6GR0 - chain A; structure by X-ray diffraction, 2.50 A resolution.

# Chain A
Molecule: Neutrophil gelatinase-associated lipocalin
From: Homo sapiens
Reference sequence: P80188 (NGAL_HUMAN); residues 5-178 here correspond to UniProt positions 25-198 (UniProt number = residue number + 20)
Chain sequence (174 residues; each row starts with the number of its first residue):
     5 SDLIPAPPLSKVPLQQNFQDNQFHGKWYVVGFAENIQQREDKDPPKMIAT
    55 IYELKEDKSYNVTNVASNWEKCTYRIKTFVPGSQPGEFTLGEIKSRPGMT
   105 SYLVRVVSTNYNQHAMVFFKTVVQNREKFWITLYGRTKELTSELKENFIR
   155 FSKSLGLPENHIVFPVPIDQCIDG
Unresolved in the structure: 5
Construct notes: engineered mutation His28 (Gln48 in P80188), Phe36 (Leu56 in P80188), Glu38 (Gly58 in P80188), Ile40 (Ala60 in P80188), Gln41 (Ile61 in P80188), Gln42 (Leu62 in P80188), Pro49 (Gln69 in P80188), Ile52 (Tyr72 in P80188), Asn68 (Ser88 in P80188), Ala70 (Leu90 in P80188), Ser71 (Phe91 in P80188), Asn72 (Arg92 in P80188), Trp73 (Lys93 in P80188), Glu74 (Lys94 in P80188), Thr77 (Asp97 in P80188), Arg79 (Trp99 in P80188), Lys81 (Arg101 in P80188), Ser87 (Cys107 in P80188), Glu96 (Asn116 in P80188), Arg100 (Tyr120 in P80188), Met103 (Leu123 in P80188), Thr125 (Lys145 in P80188), Val127 (Ser147 in P80188), Lys132 (Tyr152 in P80188), Trp134 (Lys154 in P80188)
Swiss-Prot annotation at these positions:
  - binding site (enterobactin): Tyr106
  - binding site (a carboxymycobactin): Tyr138
  - glycosylation: Asn65 (N-linked (GlcNAc...) asparagine)
Disulfide bonds: Cys76-Cys175
Residues lining bound ligands: F8W / gallium (iii) ion: Val33, Phe36, Glu38, Ile52, Asn68, Arg79, Ile80, Lys81, Ser99, Arg100, Met103, Tyr106, Phe123, Lys132, Trp134, Thr136

# In short
Ligands of chain A: F8W / gallium (iii) ion. From UniProt: enterobactin-binding residue Tyr106 and
carboxymycobactin-binding residue Tyr138.
Chain A is Neutrophil gelatinase-associated lipocalin (Homo sapiens); the structure, Petrobactin-binding
engineered lipocalin in complex with gallium-petrobactin, was determined by X-ray diffraction together with
6GQZ from the same study.
